7LJ4 - chains F and G of the 6 polymer chains in the assembly; structure by X-ray diffraction, 2.78 A resolution.

[Chain F]
Name: Anti-traak antibody 13E9 fab fragment light chain
Organism: Mus musculus
Notes: antibody fragment or engineered binder
Sequence (211 residues; numbered 1 to 211; the number before each row is that of its first residue):
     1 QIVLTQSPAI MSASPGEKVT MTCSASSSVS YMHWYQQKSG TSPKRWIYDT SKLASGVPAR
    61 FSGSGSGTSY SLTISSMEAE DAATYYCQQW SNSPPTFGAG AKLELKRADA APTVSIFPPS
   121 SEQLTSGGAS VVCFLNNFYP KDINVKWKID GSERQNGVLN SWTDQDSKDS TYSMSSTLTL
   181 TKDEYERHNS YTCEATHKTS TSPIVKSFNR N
Disulfides: Cys23-Cys87, Cys133-Cys193

[Chain G]
Name: Anti-traak antibody 13E9 fab fragment heavy chain
Organism: Mus musculus
Notes: antibody fragment or engineered binder
Sequence (217 residues; each row starts with the number of its first residue):
     1 EVQLQQSGPE LVKPGASMKT SCKVSGYSFT GYIMNWVKQR HGKNLEWIGL INPNTGYTTY
    61 NQKFKGKATL TVDKSSSTAY MELLSLTSED SAIYYCTRGN YVFDYWGQGT TLTVSSAKTT
   121 PPSVYPLAPG SAAQTNSMVT LGCLVKGYFP EPVTVTWNSG SLSSGVHTFP AVLQSDLYTL
   181 SSSVTVPSSS WPSETVTCNV AHPASSTKVD KKIVPRD
Disordered / not traced: 130-135, 217
Disulfides: Cys22-Cys96, Cys143-Cys198
Ion coordination: Ca2+: Glu10, Lys19

[How chain F and chain G interact]
Pairs across the interface (80):
  His33(F) - Tyr101(G)  hydrogen bond (side chain-backbone)
  His33(F) - Val102(G)
  Tyr35(F) - Val102(G)
  Tyr35(F) - Phe103(G)  hydrogen bond (side chain-backbone)
  Tyr35(F) - Trp106(G)
  Gln37(F) - Gln39(G)  hydrogen bond
  Gln37(F) - Tyr95(G)  hydrogen bond
  Ser42(F) - Tyr95(G)
  Ser42(F) - Gly107(G)  hydrogen bond (side chain-backbone)
  Ser42(F) - Gln108(G)  hydrogen bond (side chain-backbone)
  Ser42(F) - Gly109(G)
  Pro43(F) - Tyr95(G)
  Pro43(F) - Trp106(G)
  Arg45(F) - Val102(G)
  Arg45(F) - Phe103(G)
  Arg45(F) - Asp104(G)
  Tyr48(F) - Val102(G)  hydrophobic
  Asp49(F) - Tyr101(G)
  Tyr86(F) - Gln39(G)  hydrogen bond
  Tyr86(F) - Gly42(G)  hydrogen bond (side chain-backbone)
  Tyr86(F) - Lys43(G)
  Tyr86(F) - Leu45(G)  hydrophobic
  Gln88(F) - Tyr101(G)  hydrogen bond (side chain-backbone)
  Gln88(F) - Val102(G)
  Gln88(F) - Phe103(G)
  Trp90(F) - Asn35(G)
  Trp90(F) - Leu50(G)  hydrophobic
  Trp90(F) - Gly99(G)
  Trp90(F) - Asn100(G)
  Trp90(F) - Tyr101(G)
  Trp90(F) - Phe103(G)  hydrophobic
  Pro94(F) - Trp47(G)  hydrophobic
  Pro95(F) - Trp47(G)  hydrophobic
  Pro95(F) - Phe103(G)  hydrophobic
  Phe97(F) - Leu45(G)
  Phe97(F) - Phe103(G)  hydrophobic
  Phe97(F) - Trp106(G)  hydrophobic
  Ala99(F) - Asn44(G)
  Ser115(F) - Thr140(G)
  Phe117(F) - Leu127(G)
  Phe117(F) - Ala128(G)
  Phe117(F) - Thr140(G)
  Pro118(F) - Ala128(G)
  Pro119(F) - Arg216(G)  hydrogen bond (backbone-side chain)
  Ser120(F) - Tyr125(G)
  Ser120(F) - Pro126(G)
  Ser120(F) - Arg216(G)
  Ser121(F) - Arg216(G)
  Glu122(F) - Val124(G)
  Glu122(F) - Pro126(G)
  Glu122(F) - Lys211(G)
  Gln123(F) - Tyr125(G)
  Gln123(F) - Lys146(G)
  Ser126(F) - Tyr125(G)  hydrogen bond
  Ser130(F) - Leu144(G)
  Ser130(F) - Lys146(G)
  Val132(F) - Leu127(G)  hydrophobic
  Phe134(F) - Thr140(G)
  Phe134(F) - Leu141(G)
  Phe134(F) - Ser181(G)
  Phe134(F) - Ser182(G)
  Phe134(F) - Ser183(G)
  Asn136(F) - His167(G)  hydrogen bond
  Asn136(F) - Phe169(G)
  Asn136(F) - Ser183(G)  hydrogen bond
  Asn137(F) - His167(G)  hydrogen bond
  Leu159(F) - Val172(G)  hydrophobic
  Leu159(F) - Leu173(G)
  Leu159(F) - Gln174(G)
  Asn160(F) - Val172(G)
  Ser161(F) - Phe169(G)
  Ser161(F) - Pro170(G)  hydrogen bond (side chain-backbone)
  Trp162(F) - Pro170(G)
  Thr163(F) - Phe169(G)
  Ser173(F) - His167(G)
  Ser173(F) - Phe169(G)
  Met174(F) - Phe169(G)
  Ser175(F) - Phe169(G)
  Thr179(F) - Lys146(G)
  Thr179(F) - Gln174(G)  hydrogen bond
Interface residues without a listed pair, chain F (40 interface residues in all): Thr41, Gly98
Interface residues without a listed pair, chain G (44 interface residues in all): Val37, Glu46, Pro129, Gly142, Thr168

[Overview]
The interface between chain F and chain G involves 40 residues on one side and 44 on the other, with 16
hydrogen bonds. Polar contacts include His33(F)-Tyr101(G), Tyr35(F)-Phe103(G) and Gln37(F)-Gln39(G). Glu10(G)
and Lys19(G) coordinate Ca2+.
Chain F is Anti-traak antibody 13E9 fab fragment light chain and chain G is Anti-traak antibody 13E9 fab
fragment heavy chain, both from Mus musculus; the structure, Human TRAAK K+ channel FHEIG mutant A270P in a K+
bound conductive conformation, was determined by X-ray diffraction together with 7LJ5 and 7LJB from the same
study.
